1TZH - chains W and B of the 6 polymer chains in the assembly; structure by X-ray diffraction, 2.60 A resolution.

== Chain W ==
Protein: Vascular endothelial growth factor A
From: Homo sapiens
UniProtKB: P15692 (VEGFA_HUMAN); residues 8-109 here correspond to UniProt positions 34-135 (UniProt number = residue number + 26)
Chain sequence (102 residues; each row starts with the number of its first residue):
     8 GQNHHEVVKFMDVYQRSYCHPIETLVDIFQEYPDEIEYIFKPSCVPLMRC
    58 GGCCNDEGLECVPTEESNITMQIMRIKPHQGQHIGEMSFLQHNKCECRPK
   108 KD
Not modelled in the structure: 8-13, 108-109
Disulfides: Cys26-Cys68, Cys57-Cys102, Cys61-Cys104

== Chain B ==
Protein: Fab YADS1 Heavy Chain
From: Mus musculus
Notes: antibody fragment or engineered binder
Chain sequence (229 residues; each row starts with the number of its first residue; a row labelled like 82A-82C holds insertion residues (82A, then the next letters in order)):
     1 EVQLVESGGGLVQPGGSLRLSCAASGFDIYDDDIHWVRQAPGKGLEWVAY
    51 IA
   52A P
    53 SYGYTDYADSVKGRFTISADTSKNTAYLQM
82A-82C NSL
    83 RAEDTAVYYCSRSSDASY
100A-100E SYSAM
   101 DYWGQGTLVTVSSASTKGPSVFPLAPSSKSTSGGTAALGCLVKDYFPEPV
   151 TVSWNSGALTSGVHTFPAVLQSSGLYSLSSVVTVPSSSLGTQTYICNVNH
   201 KPSNTKVDKKVEPKSCDKTH
Not modelled in the structure: 214-220
Disulfides: Cys22-Cys92, Cys140-Cys196

== Chain W / chain B interface ==
Residue-residue contacts (17; chain W residue first):
  Tyr45(W) with Tyr100(B)
  Gln79(W) with Tyr54(B), hydrogen bond (side chain-backbone)
  Met81(W) with Tyr56(B)
  Arg82(W) with Tyr100(B), hydrogen bond (backbone-side chain)
  Lys84(W) with Tyr100(B)
  Gly88(W) with Tyr100(B); Ser100A(B)
  Gln89(W) with Tyr100(B); Tyr100B(B), hydrogen bond (backbone-backbone)
  His90(W) with Asp33(B), salt bridge; Tyr50(B); Tyr100(B); Tyr100B(B)
  Ile91(W) with Tyr54(B), hydrophobic; Tyr56(B), hydrophobic
  Gly92(W) with Tyr54(B)
  Glu93(W) with Tyr54(B)
Interface residues without a listed pair, chain W (12 interface residues in all): Gln87

== Overview ==
Chain W and chain B form an interface of 12 and 7 residues respectively; the contacts include 3 hydrogen bonds
and 1 salt bridge. Polar pairs include His90(W)-Asp33(B), Gln79(W)-Tyr54(B) and Arg82(W)-Tyr100(B).
Here chain W is Vascular endothelial growth factor A (Homo sapiens) and chain B is Fab YADS1 Heavy Chain (Mus
musculus). Entry 1TZH (Crystal Structure of the Fab YADS1 Complexed with h-VEGF) was determined by X-ray
diffraction.
